PDB entry 7XSU | electron microscopy, 3.40 A resolution | chains A and B

# Chain A
Name: Sodium channel protein type 5 subunit alpha, G protein/GFP fusion protein
Source organism: Rattus norvegicus
UniProt: chimeric construct of P15389, B7UCZ6: residues 1-658 from P15389 (SCN5A_RAT) positions 1-461 (offset varies); residues 659-1189 from P15389 (SCN5A_RAT) positions 659-1068 (offset varies); residues 1190-1898 from P15389 (SCN5A_RAT) positions 1190-1898 (same numbers); residues 1908-2146 from B7UCZ6 positions 512-750 (UniProt number = residue number - 1396)
Sequence (1838 residues; numbered 1 to 2156; 318 numbers in that range are skipped by the numbering (no residue carries them; nothing is unmodelled there); the number before each row is that of its first residue):
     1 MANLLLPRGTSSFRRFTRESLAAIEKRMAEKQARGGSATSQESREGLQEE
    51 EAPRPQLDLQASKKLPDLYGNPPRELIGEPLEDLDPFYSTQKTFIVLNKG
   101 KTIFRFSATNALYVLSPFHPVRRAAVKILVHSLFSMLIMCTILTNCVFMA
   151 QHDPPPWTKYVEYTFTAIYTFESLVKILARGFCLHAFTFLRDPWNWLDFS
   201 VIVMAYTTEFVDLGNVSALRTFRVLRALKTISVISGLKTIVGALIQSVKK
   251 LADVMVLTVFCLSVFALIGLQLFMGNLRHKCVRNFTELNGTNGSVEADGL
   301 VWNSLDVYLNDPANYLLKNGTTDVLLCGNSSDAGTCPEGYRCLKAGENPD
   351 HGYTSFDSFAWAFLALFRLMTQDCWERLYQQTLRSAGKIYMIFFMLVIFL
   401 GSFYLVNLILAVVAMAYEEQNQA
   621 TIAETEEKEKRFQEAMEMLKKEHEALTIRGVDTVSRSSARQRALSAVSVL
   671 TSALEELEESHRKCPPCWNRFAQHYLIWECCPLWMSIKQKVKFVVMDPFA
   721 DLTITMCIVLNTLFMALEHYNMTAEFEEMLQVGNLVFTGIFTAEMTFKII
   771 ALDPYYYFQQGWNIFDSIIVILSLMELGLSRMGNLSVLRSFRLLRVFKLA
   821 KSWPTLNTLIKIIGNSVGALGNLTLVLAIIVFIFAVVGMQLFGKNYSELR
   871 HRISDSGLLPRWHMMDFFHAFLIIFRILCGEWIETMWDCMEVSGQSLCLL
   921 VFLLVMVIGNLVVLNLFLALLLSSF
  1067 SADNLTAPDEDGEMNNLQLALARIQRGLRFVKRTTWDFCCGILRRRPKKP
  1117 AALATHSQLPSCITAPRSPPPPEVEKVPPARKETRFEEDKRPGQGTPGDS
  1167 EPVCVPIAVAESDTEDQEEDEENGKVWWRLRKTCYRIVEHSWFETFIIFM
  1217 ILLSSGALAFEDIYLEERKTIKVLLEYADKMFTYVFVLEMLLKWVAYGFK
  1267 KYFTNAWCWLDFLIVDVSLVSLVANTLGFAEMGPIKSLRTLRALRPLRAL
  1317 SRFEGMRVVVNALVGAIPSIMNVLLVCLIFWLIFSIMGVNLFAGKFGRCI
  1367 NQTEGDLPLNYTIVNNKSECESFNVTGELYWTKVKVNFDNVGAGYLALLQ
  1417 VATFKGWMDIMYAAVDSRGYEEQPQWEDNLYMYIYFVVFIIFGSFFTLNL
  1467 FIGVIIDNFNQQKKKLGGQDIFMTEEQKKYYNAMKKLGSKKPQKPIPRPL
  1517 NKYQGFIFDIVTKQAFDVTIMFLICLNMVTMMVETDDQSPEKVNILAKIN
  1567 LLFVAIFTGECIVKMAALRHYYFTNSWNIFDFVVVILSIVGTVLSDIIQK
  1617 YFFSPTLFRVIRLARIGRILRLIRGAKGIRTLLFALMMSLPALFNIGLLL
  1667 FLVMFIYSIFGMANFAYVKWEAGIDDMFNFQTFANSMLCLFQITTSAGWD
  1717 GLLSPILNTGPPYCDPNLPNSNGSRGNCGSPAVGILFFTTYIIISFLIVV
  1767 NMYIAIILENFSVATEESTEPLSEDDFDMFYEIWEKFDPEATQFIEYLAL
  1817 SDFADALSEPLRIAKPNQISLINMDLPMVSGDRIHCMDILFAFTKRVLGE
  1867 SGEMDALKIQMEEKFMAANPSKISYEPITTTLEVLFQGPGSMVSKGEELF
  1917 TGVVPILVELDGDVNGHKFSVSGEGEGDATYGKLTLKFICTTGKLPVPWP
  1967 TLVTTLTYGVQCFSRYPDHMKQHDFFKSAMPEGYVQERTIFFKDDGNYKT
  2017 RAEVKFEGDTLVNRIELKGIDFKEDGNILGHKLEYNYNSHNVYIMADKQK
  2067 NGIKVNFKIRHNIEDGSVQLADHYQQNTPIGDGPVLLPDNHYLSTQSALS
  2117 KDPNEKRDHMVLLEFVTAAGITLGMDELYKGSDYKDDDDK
Disordered / not traced: 1-120, 213, 298-303, 621-703, 799-805, 1067-1189, 1483-1516, 1778-2156
Differences from the reference sequence: linker (1899-1907); expression tag (2147-2156)
Disulfides: Cys281-Cys336, Cys327-Cys342, Cys909-Cys918, Cys1730-Cys1744
Residues lining bound ligands:
  - 6OU ([(2R)-1-[2-azanylethoxy(oxidanyl)phosphoryl]oxy-3-hexadecanoyloxy-propan-2-yl] (Z)-octadec-9-enoate), molecule 1: Ala218, Thr221, Phe222, Leu861, Ser913, Gly914, Gln915, Ser916, Leu917, Leu920, Leu924
  - 6OU, molecule 2: Met255, Val259, Ala360, Trp361, Phe363, Leu364, Phe367, Leu919, Leu923
  - 6OU, molecule 3: Trp782, Phe785, Phe817, Ile830, Ile833, Ile1349, Phe1350, Met1353, Phe1458
  - 6OU, molecule 4: Ile830, Lys831, Ile833, Gly834, Phe1458
  - 6OU, molecule 5: Leu1340, Leu1344, Trp1347, Gly1408, Ala1409, Tyr1411, Leu1412, Leu1415, Ala1748, Ile1751, Leu1752, Thr1755, Thr1756, Ile1759
  - 9Z9 ((3beta,14beta,17beta,25R)-3-[4-methoxy-3-(methoxymethyl)butoxy]spirost-5-en): Val406, Ile409, Leu410, Val413, Tyr417, Phe937, Leu938, Leu941, Ile1468, Ile1472, Ile1770, Ile1773, Leu1774
  - N-acetylglucosamine (NAG; 2-acetamido-2-deoxy-beta-D-glucopyranose), molecule 1: His279, Asn329, Arg341, Cys342, Leu343, Lys344
  - N-acetylglucosamine (NAG), molecule 2: Asn1381, Asn1382, Ser1384, Glu1438

# Chain B
Name: Alpha-like toxin Lqh3
UniProt: P56678 (SCL3_LEIHE); numbering as in UniProt (aligned over 1-67)
Sequence (67 residues; row label = number of the first residue in the row):
     1 VRDGYIAQPENCVYHCFPGSSGCDTLCKEKGGTSGHCGFKVGHGLACWCN
    51 ALPDNVGIIVEGEKCHS
Disulfides: Cys12-Cys65, Cys16-Cys37, Cys27-Cys49
Swiss-Prot annotation at these positions:
  - modified residue: Ser67 (Serine amide)

# Chain A / chain B interface
Contacting residue pairs - 8 pairs, chain A then chain B:
  Asp1553(A) - Glu63(B)
  Leu1567(A) - Val41(B)  hydrophobic
  Thr1608(A) - His43(B)
  Thr1608(A) - Gly44(B)  hydrogen bond (backbone-backbone)
  Ser1611(A) - Gly42(B)
  Asp1612(A) - Cys12(B)
  Asp1612(A) - Cys65(B)
  Lys1616(A) - Ser67(B)
Other interface residues (no listed pair), chain A (10 interface residues in all): Asn1560, Ala1563, Lys1564, Val1609
Other interface residues (no listed pair), chain B (12 interface residues in all): Gln8, Val13, Phe39, Leu45

# Overview
10 residues of chain A and 12 residues of chain B are in contact; the contacts include 1 hydrogen bond. The
hydrogen-bonded pair Thr1608(A)-Gly44(B) is a backbone contact. Ligands of chain A: N-acetylglucosamine, 5
copies of compound 6OU and compound 9Z9.
Here chain A is Sodium channel protein type 5 subunit alpha, G protein/GFP fusion protein (Rattus norvegicus)
and chain B is Alpha-like toxin Lqh3. Entry 7XSU (Cardiac sodium channel in complex with LqhIII) was
determined by electron microscopy.
